Entry 9D23 (electron microscopy, 3.18 A resolution); this record covers chains A and B of the 5 polymer chains in the assembly.

# Chain A (and B)
Molecule: Transthyretin
Source organism: Homo sapiens
Notes: chain B of this document is another copy of the same molecule, construct and numbering; everything in this record applies to it too
UniProtKB: P02766 (TTHY_HUMAN); residues 1-127 here correspond to UniProt positions 21-147 (UniProt number = residue number + 20)
Sequence (127 residues; each row starts with the number of its first residue):
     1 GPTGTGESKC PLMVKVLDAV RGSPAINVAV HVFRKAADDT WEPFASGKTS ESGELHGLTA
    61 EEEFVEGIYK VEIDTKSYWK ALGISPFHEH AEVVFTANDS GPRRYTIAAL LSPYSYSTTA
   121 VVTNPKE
Unresolved in the structure: 1-10, 36-56, 124-127
Sequence notes: variant Ala60 (Thr80 in P02766)
Swiss-Prot annotation at these positions:
  - binding site (L-thyroxine): Lys15, Glu54, Ser117
  - modified residue: Cys10 (Sulfocysteine), Glu42 (4-carboxyglutamate), Ser52 (Phosphoserine)
  - glycosylation: Asn98 (N-linked (GlcNAc...) asparagine)

# How chain A and chain B interact
Contacting residue pairs (199; chain A residue first):
  Pro11(A) - Pro11(B)
  Leu12(A) - Pro11(B)  hydrogen bond (backbone-backbone)
  Leu12(A) - Leu12(B)
  Leu12(A) - Met13(B)  hydrogen bond (backbone-backbone)
  Met13(A) - Met13(B)
  Val14(A) - Met13(B)  hydrogen bond (backbone-backbone)
  Val14(A) - Val14(B)
  Val14(A) - Lys15(B)  hydrogen bond (backbone-backbone)
  Lys15(A) - Lys15(B)
  Val16(A) - Lys15(B)  hydrogen bond (backbone-backbone)
  Val16(A) - Val16(B)
  Val16(A) - Leu17(B)  hydrogen bond (backbone-backbone)
  Leu17(A) - Leu17(B)  hydrogen bond (backbone-backbone)
  Leu17(A) - Asp18(B)  hydrogen bond (backbone-backbone)
  Asp18(A) - Lys15(B)  salt bridge
  Asp18(A) - Asp18(B)  hydrogen bond (backbone-backbone)
  Asp18(A) - Ala19(B)  hydrogen bond (backbone-backbone)
  Ala19(A) - Ala19(B)
  Val20(A) - Ala19(B)  hydrogen bond (backbone-backbone)
  Val20(A) - Val20(B)
  Val20(A) - Arg21(B)  hydrogen bond (backbone-backbone)
  Arg21(A) - Arg21(B)
  Gly22(A) - Arg21(B)  hydrogen bond (backbone-backbone)
  Ser23(A) - Gly22(B)  hydrogen bond (backbone-backbone)
  Ser23(A) - Ser23(B)
  Ser23(A) - Ser115(B)
  Ser23(A) - Tyr116(B)
  Pro24(A) - Pro24(B)
  Pro24(A) - Ala25(B)  hydrogen bond (backbone-backbone)
  Ala25(A) - Ala25(B)
  Ala25(A) - Pro113(B)
  Ile26(A) - Ala25(B)  hydrogen bond (backbone-backbone)
  Ile26(A) - Ile26(B)
  Ile26(A) - Asn27(B)  hydrogen bond (backbone-backbone)
  Asn27(A) - Asn27(B)  hydrogen bond
  Asn27(A) - Leu111(B)  hydrogen bond (side chain-backbone)
  Asn27(A) - Pro113(B)
  Val28(A) - Asn27(B)  hydrogen bond (backbone-backbone)
  Val28(A) - Val28(B)
  Val28(A) - Ala29(B)  hydrogen bond (backbone-backbone)
  Ala29(A) - Ala29(B)
  Val30(A) - Ala29(B)  hydrogen bond (backbone-backbone)
  Val30(A) - Val30(B)
  Val30(A) - His31(B)  hydrogen bond (backbone-backbone)
  His31(A) - His31(B)
  Val32(A) - His31(B)  hydrogen bond (backbone-backbone)
  Val32(A) - Val32(B)
  Val32(A) - Phe33(B)  hydrogen bond (backbone-backbone)
  Phe33(A) - Phe33(B)  hydrophobic
  Arg34(A) - Phe33(B)  hydrogen bond (backbone-backbone)
  Arg34(A) - Arg34(B)
  Arg34(A) - Lys35(B)  hydrogen bond (backbone-backbone)
  Lys35(A) - Lys35(B)
  Gly57(A) - Gly57(B)  hydrogen bond (backbone-backbone)
  Leu58(A) - Leu58(B)  hydrogen bond (backbone-backbone)
  Thr59(A) - Leu58(B)  hydrogen bond (backbone-backbone)
  Thr59(A) - Thr59(B)
  Thr59(A) - Ala60(B)  hydrogen bond (backbone-backbone)
  Ala60(A) - Ala60(B)
  Glu61(A) - Ala60(B)  hydrogen bond (backbone-backbone)
  Glu61(A) - Glu61(B)
  Glu61(A) - Glu62(B)  hydrogen bond (backbone-backbone)
  Glu62(A) - Glu62(B)
  Glu63(A) - Glu62(B)  hydrogen bond (backbone-backbone)
  Glu63(A) - Glu63(B)
  Phe64(A) - Phe64(B)
  Phe64(A) - Val65(B)  hydrogen bond (backbone-backbone)
  Val65(A) - Val65(B)
  Glu66(A) - Val65(B)  hydrogen bond (backbone-backbone)
  Glu66(A) - Glu66(B)
  Glu66(A) - Gly67(B)  hydrogen bond (backbone-backbone)
  Gly67(A) - Gly67(B)
  Gly67(A) - Ile68(B)
  Ile68(A) - Ile68(B)
  Ile68(A) - Tyr69(B)  hydrogen bond (backbone-backbone)
  Tyr69(A) - Asn27(B)
  Tyr69(A) - Tyr69(B)
  Lys70(A) - Tyr69(B)  hydrogen bond (backbone-backbone)
  Lys70(A) - Lys70(B)
  Lys70(A) - Val71(B)  hydrogen bond (backbone-backbone)
  Val71(A) - Val71(B)
  Val71(A) - Leu110(B)  hydrophobic
  Glu72(A) - Val71(B)  hydrogen bond (backbone-backbone)
  Glu72(A) - Glu72(B)
  Glu72(A) - Ile73(B)  hydrogen bond (backbone-backbone)
  Ile73(A) - Ile73(B)
  Asp74(A) - Ile73(B)  hydrogen bond (backbone-backbone)
  Asp74(A) - Asp74(B)
  Asp74(A) - Lys76(B)  salt bridge
  Thr75(A) - Asp74(B)
  Thr75(A) - Thr75(B)
  Thr75(A) - Lys76(B)  hydrogen bond (backbone-backbone)
  Lys76(A) - Lys76(B)
  Ser77(A) - Lys76(B)  hydrogen bond (backbone-backbone)
  Ser77(A) - Ser77(B)
  Ser77(A) - Tyr78(B)  hydrogen bond (backbone-backbone)
  Tyr78(A) - Tyr78(B)
  Tyr78(A) - Trp79(B)  hydrogen bond (backbone-backbone)
  Tyr78(A) - Ala97(B)  hydrophobic
  Trp79(A) - Trp79(B)
  Trp79(A) - Phe95(B)
  Lys80(A) - Trp79(B)  hydrogen bond (backbone-backbone)
  Lys80(A) - Lys80(B)
  Lys80(A) - Ala81(B)  hydrogen bond (backbone-backbone)
  Ala81(A) - Leu58(B)
  Ala81(A) - Ala81(B)  hydrogen bond (backbone-backbone)
  Ala81(A) - Leu82(B)
  Leu82(A) - Ala81(B)
  Leu82(A) - Leu82(B)  hydrogen bond (backbone-backbone)
  Leu82(A) - Gly83(B)  hydrogen bond (backbone-backbone)
  Gly83(A) - Leu58(B)
  Gly83(A) - Gly83(B)
  Ile84(A) - Gly83(B)
  Ile84(A) - Ile84(B)
  Ile84(A) - Ser85(B)  hydrogen bond (backbone-backbone)
  Ser85(A) - Ser85(B)
  Ser85(A) - His88(B)
  Pro86(A) - Pro86(B)
  Phe87(A) - Pro86(B)  hydrogen bond (backbone-backbone)
  Phe87(A) - Phe87(B)  hydrogen bond (backbone-backbone)
  His88(A) - Phe87(B)
  His88(A) - His88(B)  hydrogen bond (backbone-backbone)
  Glu89(A) - His88(B)  hydrogen bond (backbone-backbone)
  Glu89(A) - Glu89(B)
  Glu89(A) - His90(B)  hydrogen bond (backbone-backbone)
  His90(A) - His90(B)
  His90(A) - Ala91(B)
  Ala91(A) - Ala91(B)
  Glu92(A) - Ala91(B)  hydrogen bond (backbone-backbone)
  Glu92(A) - Glu92(B)
  Glu92(A) - Val93(B)  hydrogen bond (backbone-backbone)
  Val93(A) - Val93(B)
  Val94(A) - Val93(B)  hydrogen bond (backbone-backbone)
  Val94(A) - Val94(B)
  Val94(A) - Phe95(B)  hydrogen bond (backbone-backbone)
  Phe95(A) - Phe95(B)  hydrophobic
  Thr96(A) - Phe95(B)  hydrogen bond (backbone-backbone)
  Thr96(A) - Thr96(B)
  Thr96(A) - Ala97(B)  hydrogen bond (backbone-backbone)
  Ala97(A) - Ala97(B)
  Asn98(A) - Ala97(B)  hydrogen bond (backbone-backbone)
  Asn98(A) - Asn98(B)  hydrogen bond
  Asn98(A) - Asp99(B)  hydrogen bond (backbone-backbone)
  Asp99(A) - Asp99(B)
  Ser100(A) - Asp99(B)  hydrogen bond (backbone-backbone)
  Ser100(A) - Ser100(B)
  Gly101(A) - Ser100(B)
  Gly101(A) - Gly101(B)
  Pro102(A) - Gly101(B)
  Pro102(A) - Pro102(B)
  Pro102(A) - Arg103(B)  hydrogen bond (backbone-backbone)
  Arg103(A) - Asp99(B)  salt bridge
  Arg103(A) - Gly101(B)
  Arg103(A) - Arg103(B)
  Arg104(A) - Arg103(B)  hydrogen bond (backbone-backbone)
  Arg104(A) - Arg104(B)
  Arg104(A) - Tyr105(B)  hydrogen bond (backbone-backbone)
  Tyr105(A) - Asp74(B)  hydrogen bond
  Tyr105(A) - Tyr105(B)  hydrophobic
  Thr106(A) - Tyr105(B)  hydrogen bond (backbone-backbone)
  Thr106(A) - Thr106(B)
  Thr106(A) - Ile107(B)  hydrogen bond (backbone-backbone)
  Ile107(A) - Ile107(B)
  Ala108(A) - Ile107(B)  hydrogen bond (backbone-backbone)
  Ala108(A) - Ala108(B)
  Ala108(A) - Ala109(B)  hydrogen bond (backbone-backbone)
  Ala109(A) - Ala109(B)
  Ala109(A) - Leu110(B)  hydrogen bond (backbone-backbone)
  Ala109(A) - Ser112(B)  hydrogen bond (backbone-side chain)
  Leu110(A) - Leu110(B)
  Leu110(A) - Ser112(B)
  Leu111(A) - Leu110(B)  hydrogen bond (backbone-backbone)
  Leu111(A) - Leu111(B)
  Leu111(A) - Ser112(B)  hydrogen bond (backbone-side chain)
  Ser112(A) - Ser112(B)  hydrogen bond (backbone-side chain)
  Pro113(A) - Ser112(B)
  Pro113(A) - Pro113(B)
  Tyr114(A) - Ala109(B)
  Tyr114(A) - Pro113(B)  hydrogen bond (backbone-backbone)
  Tyr114(A) - Tyr114(B)
  Tyr114(A) - Ser115(B)  hydrogen bond (backbone-backbone)
  Tyr114(A) - Ser117(B)
  Tyr114(A) - Thr119(B)  hydrogen bond
  Ser115(A) - Ser115(B)
  Tyr116(A) - Ser115(B)  hydrogen bond (backbone-backbone)
  Tyr116(A) - Tyr116(B)
  Ser117(A) - Ser117(B)
  Ser117(A) - Thr118(B)  hydrogen bond (backbone-backbone)
  Thr118(A) - Thr118(B)
  Thr119(A) - Thr118(B)  hydrogen bond (backbone-backbone)
  Thr119(A) - Thr119(B)
  Thr119(A) - Ala120(B)  hydrogen bond (backbone-backbone)
  Ala120(A) - Ala120(B)
  Val121(A) - Ala120(B)  hydrogen bond (backbone-backbone)
  Val121(A) - Val121(B)
  Val121(A) - Val122(B)  hydrogen bond (backbone-backbone)
  Val122(A) - Val122(B)
  Thr123(A) - Val122(B)  hydrogen bond (backbone-backbone)
  Thr123(A) - Thr123(B)

# In short
The chain A/chain B interface involves 92 residues from each chain, with 91 hydrogen bonds and 3 salt bridges.
Polar pairs include Asp18(A)-Lys15(B), Asp74(A)-Lys76(B) and Arg103(A)-Asp99(B). From UniProt: 3
L-thyroxine-binding residues on chain A.
Both chains are Transthyretin (Homo sapiens). Entry 9D23 (Cryo-EM structure of amyloid fibril extracted from
heart of a variant ATTR T60A amyloidosis patient 2) was determined by electron microscopy (same publication as
9D21, 9D24, 9D27 and 9D2G).
